3QJT - chains A and B of the 3 polymer chains in the assembly; structure by X-ray diffraction, 2.95 A resolution.

Chain A:
Name: Cytochrome c oxidase subunit 1
From: Thermus thermophilus
Notes: EC 1.9.3.1
UniProtKB: Q5SJ79 (COX1_THET8); numbering as in UniProt (aligned over 2-562)
Sequence (568 residues; row label = number of the first residue in the row; numbers below 1 keep their minus sign (Met-5 is residue -5)):
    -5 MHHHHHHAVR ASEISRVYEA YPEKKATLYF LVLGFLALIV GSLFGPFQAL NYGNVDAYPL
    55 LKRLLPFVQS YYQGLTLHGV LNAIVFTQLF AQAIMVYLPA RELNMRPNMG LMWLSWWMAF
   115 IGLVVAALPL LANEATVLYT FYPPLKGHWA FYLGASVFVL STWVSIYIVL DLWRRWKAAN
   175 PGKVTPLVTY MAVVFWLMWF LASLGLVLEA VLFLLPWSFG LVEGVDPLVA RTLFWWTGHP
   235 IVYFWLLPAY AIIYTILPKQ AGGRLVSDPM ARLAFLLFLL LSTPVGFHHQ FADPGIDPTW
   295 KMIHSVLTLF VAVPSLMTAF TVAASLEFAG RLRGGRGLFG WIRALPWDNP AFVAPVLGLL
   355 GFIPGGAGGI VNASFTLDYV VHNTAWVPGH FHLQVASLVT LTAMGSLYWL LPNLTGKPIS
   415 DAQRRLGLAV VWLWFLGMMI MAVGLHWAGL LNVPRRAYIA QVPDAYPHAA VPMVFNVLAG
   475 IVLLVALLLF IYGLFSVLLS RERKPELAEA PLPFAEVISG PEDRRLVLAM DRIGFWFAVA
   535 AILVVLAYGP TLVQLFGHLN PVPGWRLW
Disordered / not traced: -5 to 5
Differences from the reference sequence: expression tag (-5 to 1); conflict Arg258 (Lys in Q5SJ79)
Swiss-Prot annotation at these positions:
  - binding site (Fe(II)-heme a): His72, His386
  - binding site (Cu cation): His233, Tyr237, His282, His283
  - binding site (heme a3): His384
  - cross-link: His233 to Tyr237 (1'-histidyl-3'-tyrosine (His-Tyr))
Bound ions: heme Fe: His72, His386; Cu+: His233, His282, His283 (together with carbon monoxide); heme-as Fe: His384 (together with carbon monoxide)
Small-molecule neighbours:
  - carbon monoxide (CMO): His233, Val236, His282, His283, His384
  - heme-as (HAS): Tyr133, Trp229, Val236, Tyr237, Trp239, Leu240, Tyr244, His282, His283, Thr302, Val305, Ala306, Ser309, Leu310, Thr312, Ala313, Val316, Ala317, Leu320, Trp335, Ile336, Val350, Leu353, Leu354, Phe356, Ile357, Gly360, Gly363, Ile364, Asn366, Ala367, Asp372, His376, Asn377, Val381, His384, Phe385, Gln388, Val389, Val393, Arg449
  - heme (HEM): Leu32, Ser36, Gly39, Pro40, Gln42, Ala43, Tyr46, Tyr65, Leu69, His72, Asn76, Ala77, Leu132, Tyr133, Pro382, Phe385, His386, Val389, Ala390, Thr394, Trp428, Met432, Met435, Leu439, Arg449, Arg450, Ala451, Leu477

Chain B:
Name: Cytochrome c oxidase subunit 2
From: Thermus thermophilus
Notes: EC 1.9.3.1
UniProtKB: Q5SJ80 (COX2_THET8); numbering as in UniProt (aligned over 1-168)
Sequence (168 residues; each row starts with the number of its first residue):
     1 MVDQHKAHKA ILAYEKGWLA FSLAMLFVFI ALIAYTLATH TAGVIPAGKL ERVDPTTVRQ
    61 EGPWADPAQA VVQTGPNQYT VYVLAFAFGY QPNPIEVPQG AEIVFKITSP DVIHGFHVEG
   121 TNINVEVLPG EVSTVRYTFK RPGEYRIICN QYCGLGHQNM FGTIVVKE
Disordered / not traced: 1-2
Differences from the reference sequence: conflict Gln4 (Glu in Q5SJ80)
Swiss-Prot annotation at these positions:
  - binding site (Cu cation): His114, Cys149, Cys153, His157
Bound ions: dinuclear copper ion: His114, Cys149, Gln151, Cys153, His157, Met160

Chain A / chain B interface:
Pairs across the interface (113):
  Ser64(A) - Leu155(B)
  Tyr66(A) - Tyr152(B)  hydrophobic
  Tyr66(A) - Leu155(B)  hydrophobic
  Tyr66(A) - His157(B)
  Tyr66(A) - Gln158(B)  hydrogen bond (side chain-backbone)
  Thr130(A) - Tyr152(B)  hydrogen bond (backbone-side chain)
  Leu132(A) - Tyr152(B)  hydrophobic
  Tyr136(A) - Ile113(B)  hydrophobic
  Pro137(A) - Ile113(B)
  Pro138(A) - Asp111(B)
  Pro138(A) - Val112(B)  hydrophobic
  Pro138(A) - Pro129(B)  hydrophobic
  Leu139(A) - Tyr152(B)  hydrophobic
  Asp220(A) - Arg52(B)  salt bridge
  Pro221(A) - Leu128(B)
  Leu222(A) - Leu128(B)
  Arg225(A) - Glu126(B)  salt bridge
  Val260(A) - His8(B)  hydrogen bond (backbone-side chain)
  Val260(A) - Ile11(B)  hydrophobic
  Ser261(A) - His8(B)
  Met264(A) - Glu15(B)
  Ala286(A) - Pro46(B)
  Ala286(A) - Asn124(B)
  Ala286(A) - Val125(B)
  Ala286(A) - Glu126(B)  hydrogen bond (backbone-backbone)
  Asp287(A) - Pro46(B)
  Asp287(A) - Glu126(B)
  Pro288(A) - Pro46(B)  hydrophobic
  Pro288(A) - Glu126(B)
  Pro288(A) - Leu128(B)
  Pro288(A) - Glu131(B)
  Pro288(A) - Ser133(B)
  Gly289(A) - Ala47(B)
  Gly289(A) - Gly48(B)
  Gly289(A) - Lys49(B)  hydrogen bond (backbone-backbone)
  Gly289(A) - Leu50(B)
  Ile290(A) - Gly48(B)  hydrogen bond (backbone-backbone)
  Asp291(A) - Gly48(B)
  Pro292(A) - Gly48(B)
  Met296(A) - Ile30(B)
  Met296(A) - Ile33(B)  hydrophobic
  Met296(A) - Leu37(B)  hydrophobic
  Ser299(A) - Ile33(B)
  Val300(A) - Ile30(B)  hydrophobic
  Leu303(A) - Leu26(B)
  Leu303(A) - Ile30(B)  hydrophobic
  Phe304(A) - Phe27(B)  hydrophobic
  Val307(A) - Leu26(B)  hydrophobic
  Leu310(A) - Trp18(B)  hydrogen bond (backbone-side chain)
  Leu310(A) - Ser22(B)
  Met311(A) - Glu15(B)
  Met311(A) - Trp18(B)
  Phe314(A) - Ile11(B)  hydrophobic
  Phe314(A) - Tyr14(B)  hydrophobic
  Phe314(A) - Glu15(B)
  Phe314(A) - Trp18(B)
  Thr315(A) - Glu15(B)
  Phe322(A) - Asp3(B)
  Ser368(A) - Ile33(B)
  Phe369(A) - Leu37(B)  hydrophobic
  Thr370(A) - Thr36(B)  hydrogen bond
  Tyr373(A) - Val44(B)
  Tyr373(A) - Ile45(B)
  Tyr373(A) - Pro46(B)
  Tyr373(A) - Asn122(B)
  Tyr373(A) - Asn124(B)  hydrogen bond (backbone-side chain)
  His376(A) - Asn124(B)  hydrogen bond (backbone-side chain)
  His376(A) - Glu126(B)  salt bridge
  His376(A) - Asn150(B)
  Asn377(A) - Glu126(B)  hydrogen bond
  Asn377(A) - Asn150(B)  hydrogen bond (side chain-backbone)
  Asn377(A) - Gln151(B)
  Thr378(A) - His117(B)
  Asn446(A) - His117(B)  hydrogen bond
  Asn446(A) - Glu119(B)
  Asn446(A) - Gly120(B)
  Asn446(A) - Ile148(B)
  Arg449(A) - His157(B)
  Arg450(A) - Gln151(B)  hydrogen bond
  Arg450(A) - His157(B)  hydrogen bond (backbone-side chain)
  Ala451(A) - His157(B)
  Tyr452(A) - Gln158(B)
  Val456(A) - Gln158(B)
  Val456(A) - Asn159(B)
  Ala459(A) - Arg146(B)  hydrogen bond (backbone-side chain)
  Tyr460(A) - Arg146(B)
  Tyr460(A) - Ile148(B)
  Tyr460(A) - Phe161(B)
  Ile512(A) - His5(B)
  Ile512(A) - His8(B)
  Ser513(A) - His5(B)  hydrogen bond (backbone-side chain)
  Ser513(A) - His8(B)
  Gly514(A) - His5(B)
  Gly514(A) - His8(B)
  Glu516(A) - Lys9(B)  salt bridge
  Asp517(A) - His8(B)  salt bridge
  Leu549(A) - Leu50(B)  hydrophobic
  His552(A) - Leu50(B)
  His552(A) - Arg52(B)  hydrogen bond (backbone-side chain)
  Asn554(A) - Arg52(B)
  Asn554(A) - Val53(B)  hydrogen bond (side chain-backbone)
  Asn554(A) - Gly130(B)  hydrogen bond (side chain-backbone)
  Val556(A) - Pro55(B)  hydrophobic
  Val556(A) - Pro129(B)
  Pro557(A) - Thr56(B)
  Trp559(A) - Asp111(B)
  Trp559(A) - Val112(B)  hydrophobic
  Leu561(A) - Ala87(B)  hydrophobic
  Leu561(A) - Val112(B)  hydrophobic
  Leu561(A) - Cys153(B)
  Leu561(A) - Gly154(B)
  Leu561(A) - Leu155(B)  hydrogen bond (backbone-backbone)
  Trp562(A) - Leu155(B)  hydrophobic
Other interface residues (no listed pair), chain A (73 interface residues in all): Val131, His283, Phe285, Lys295, Leu326, Asp372, Val374, Pro448, Ile453, Gln455, Gln548, Leu553
Other interface residues (no listed pair), chain B (62 interface residues in all): Gln4, Leu12, Leu23, Ala34, Phe88, Pro110, Val132, Cys149

Overview:
73 residues of chain A and 62 residues of chain B are in contact, with 21 hydrogen bonds and 5 salt bridges.
Among the polar pairs are Asp220(A)-Arg52(B), Arg225(A)-Glu126(B) and His376(A)-Glu126(B). Bound to chain A:
heme, heme-as and carbon monoxide.
Chain A is Cytochrome c oxidase subunit 1 and chain B is Cytochrome c oxidase subunit 2, both from Thermus
thermophilus; the structure, The structure of and photolytic induced changes of carbon monoxide binding to the
cytochrome ba3-oxidase from ..., was determined by X-ray diffraction (same publication as 3QJQ, 3QJR, 3QJS,
3QJU and 3QJV).
